Entry 2CW0 (X-ray diffraction, 3.30 A resolution); this record covers chains D and E of the 6 polymer chains in the assembly.

== Chain D ==
Molecule: DNA-directed RNA polymerase beta' chain
Source organism: Thermus thermophilus
Notes: EC 2.7.7.6
UniProtKB: Q8RQE8 (RPOC_THET8); residues 1-1524 here = UniProt positions 1-1524
Chain sequence (1524 residues; numbered 1 to 1524; the number before each row is that of its first residue):
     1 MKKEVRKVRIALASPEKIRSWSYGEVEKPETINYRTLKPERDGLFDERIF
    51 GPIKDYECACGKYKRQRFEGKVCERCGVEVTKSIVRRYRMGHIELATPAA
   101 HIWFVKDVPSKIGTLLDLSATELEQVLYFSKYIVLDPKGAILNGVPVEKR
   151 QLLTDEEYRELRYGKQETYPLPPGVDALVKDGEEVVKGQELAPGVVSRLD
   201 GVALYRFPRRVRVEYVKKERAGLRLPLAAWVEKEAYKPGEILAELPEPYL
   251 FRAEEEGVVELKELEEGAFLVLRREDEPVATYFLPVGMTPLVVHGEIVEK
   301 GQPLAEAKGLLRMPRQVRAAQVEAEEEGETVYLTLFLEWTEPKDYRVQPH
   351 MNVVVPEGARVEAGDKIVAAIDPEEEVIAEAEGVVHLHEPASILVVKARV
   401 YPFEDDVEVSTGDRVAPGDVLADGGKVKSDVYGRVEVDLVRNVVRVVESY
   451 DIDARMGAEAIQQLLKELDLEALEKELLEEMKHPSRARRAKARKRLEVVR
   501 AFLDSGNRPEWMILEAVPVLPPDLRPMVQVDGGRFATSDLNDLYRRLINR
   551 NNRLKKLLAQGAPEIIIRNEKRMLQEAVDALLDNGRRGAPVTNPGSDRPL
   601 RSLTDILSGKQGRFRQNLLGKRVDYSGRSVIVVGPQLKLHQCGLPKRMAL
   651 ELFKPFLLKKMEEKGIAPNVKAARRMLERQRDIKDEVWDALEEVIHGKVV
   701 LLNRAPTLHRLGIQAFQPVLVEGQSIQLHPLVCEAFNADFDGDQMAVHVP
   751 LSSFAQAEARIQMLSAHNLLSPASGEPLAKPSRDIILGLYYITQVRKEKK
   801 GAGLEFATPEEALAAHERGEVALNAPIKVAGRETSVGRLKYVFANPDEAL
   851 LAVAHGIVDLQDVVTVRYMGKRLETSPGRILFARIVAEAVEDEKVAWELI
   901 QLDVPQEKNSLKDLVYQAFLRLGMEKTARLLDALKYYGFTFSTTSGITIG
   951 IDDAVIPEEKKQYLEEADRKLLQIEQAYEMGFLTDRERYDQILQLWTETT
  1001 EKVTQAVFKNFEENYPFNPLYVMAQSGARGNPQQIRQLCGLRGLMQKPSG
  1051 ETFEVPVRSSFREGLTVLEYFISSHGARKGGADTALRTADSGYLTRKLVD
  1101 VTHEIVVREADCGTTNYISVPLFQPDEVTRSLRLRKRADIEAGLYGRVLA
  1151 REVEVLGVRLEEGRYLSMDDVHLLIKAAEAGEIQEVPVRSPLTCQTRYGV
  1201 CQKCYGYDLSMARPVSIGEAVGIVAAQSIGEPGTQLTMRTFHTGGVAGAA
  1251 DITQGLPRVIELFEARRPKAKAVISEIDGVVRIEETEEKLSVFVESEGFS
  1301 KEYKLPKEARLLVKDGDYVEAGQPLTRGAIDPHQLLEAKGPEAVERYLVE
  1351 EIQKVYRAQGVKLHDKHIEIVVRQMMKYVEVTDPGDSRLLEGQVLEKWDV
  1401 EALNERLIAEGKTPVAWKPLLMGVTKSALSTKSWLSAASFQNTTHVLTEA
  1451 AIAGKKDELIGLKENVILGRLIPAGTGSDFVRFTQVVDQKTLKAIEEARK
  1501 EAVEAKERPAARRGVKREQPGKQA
Unresolved in the structure: 1, 252-363, 1506-1524
Ion coordination: Zn2+ site 1: Cys58, Cys60, Cys73, Cys76; Zn2+ site 2: Cys1194, Cys1201, Cys1204

== Chain E ==
Molecule: RNA polymerase omega chain
Source organism: Thermus thermophilus
Notes: EC 2.7.7.6
UniProtKB: Q8RQE7 (RPOZ_THET8); residue numbers follow UniProt; this construct covers 1-99
Chain sequence (99 residues; numbered 1 to 99; the number before each row is that of its first residue):
     1 MAEPGIDKLFGMVDSKYRLTVVVAKRAQQLLRHGFKNTVLEPEERPKMQT
    51 LEGLFDDPNAETWAMKELLTGRLVFGENLVPEDRLQKEMERIYPGEREE
Unresolved in the structure: 1, 97-99

== How chain D and chain E interact ==
Contacting residue pairs - 88 pairs, chain D then chain E:
  Glu693(D) - Met48(E)
  His696(D) - Met48(E)
  His696(D) - Asn59(E)
  Gly697(D) - Asn59(E)
  Lys698(D) - Asn59(E)  hydrogen bond (backbone-side chain)
  Ser753(D) - Ala27(E)
  Phe754(D) - Ala24(E)  hydrophobic
  Phe754(D) - Lys25(E)
  Phe754(D) - Gln28(E)
  Ala757(D) - Ala24(E)  hydrophobic
  Glu758(D) - Thr20(E)
  Arg760(D) - Glu3(E)  salt bridge
  Arg760(D) - Asn59(E)  hydrogen bond
  Arg760(D) - Glu61(E)  salt bridge
  Arg760(D) - Thr62(E)  hydrogen bond
  Ile761(D) - Glu3(E)
  Ile761(D) - Ile6(E)  hydrophobic
  Ile761(D) - Phe10(E)  hydrophobic
  Ile761(D) - Met65(E)  hydrophobic
  Gln762(D) - Lys16(E)
  Gln762(D) - Tyr17(E)
  Gln762(D) - Thr20(E)  hydrogen bond
  Leu764(D) - Ala2(E)  hydrophobic
  Ala766(D) - Ala2(E)  hydrophobic
  His767(D) - Ala2(E)
  His767(D) - Glu3(E)  salt bridge
  His767(D) - Ile6(E)
  His767(D) - Phe10(E)
  Asn768(D) - Lys16(E)
  Gly923(D) - Asp7(E)
  Met924(D) - Asp7(E)  hydrogen bond (backbone-side chain)
  Met924(D) - Phe10(E)  hydrophobic
  Glu925(D) - Ala2(E)
  Glu925(D) - Glu3(E)
  Glu925(D) - Pro4(E)
  Glu925(D) - Gly5(E)  hydrogen bond (side chain-backbone)
  Glu925(D) - Ile6(E)  hydrogen bond (side chain-backbone)
  Glu925(D) - Asp7(E)  hydrogen bond (backbone-side chain)
  Leu1209(D) - Lys16(E)
  Met1211(D) - Phe10(E)  hydrophobic
  Met1211(D) - Lys16(E)
  Ser1216(D) - Lys16(E)
  Ile1217(D) - Ser15(E)  hydrogen bond (backbone-side chain)
  Ile1217(D) - Tyr17(E)
  Gly1218(D) - Tyr17(E)
  Glu1219(D) - Tyr17(E)
  Gly1475(D) - Tyr17(E)
  Thr1476(D) - Tyr17(E)
  Thr1476(D) - Thr20(E)
  Thr1476(D) - Val21(E)
  Phe1480(D) - Asp14(E)
  Phe1480(D) - Arg18(E)  hydrogen bond (backbone-side chain)
  Phe1480(D) - Glu77(E)
  Val1481(D) - Tyr17(E)
  Val1481(D) - Arg18(E)
  Val1481(D) - Val21(E)  hydrophobic
  Phe1483(D) - Glu77(E)
  Thr1484(D) - Arg18(E)
  Thr1484(D) - Gly76(E)
  Gln1485(D) - Val74(E)
  Gln1485(D) - Phe75(E)
  Gln1485(D) - Gly76(E)  hydrogen bond (backbone-backbone)
  Gln1485(D) - Asn78(E)
  Gln1485(D) - Leu79(E)
  Gln1485(D) - Val80(E)  hydrogen bond (side chain-backbone)
  Val1486(D) - Val22(E)  hydrophobic
  Val1486(D) - Gln29(E)
  Val1486(D) - Val74(E)
  Val1487(D) - Leu73(E)
  Val1487(D) - Val74(E)  hydrogen bond (backbone-backbone)
  Val1487(D) - Leu79(E)  hydrophobic
  Val1487(D) - Val80(E)  hydrophobic
  Asp1488(D) - Arg26(E)  salt bridge
  Asp1488(D) - Asn37(E)
  Asp1488(D) - Val39(E)
  Asp1488(D) - Leu73(E)
  Asp1488(D) - Met89(E)
  Gln1489(D) - Val74(E)
  Lys1490(D) - Thr38(E)  hydrogen bond (side chain-backbone)
  Lys1490(D) - Val39(E)
  Lys1490(D) - Tyr93(E)
  Thr1491(D) - Met89(E)
  Leu1492(D) - Val80(E)  hydrophobic
  Ala1494(D) - Glu88(E)
  Ala1494(D) - Ile92(E)  hydrophobic
  Ile1495(D) - Val80(E)  hydrophobic
  Ile1495(D) - Arg84(E)
  Ala1498(D) - Arg84(E)
Other interface residues (no listed pair), chain D (46 interface residues in all): Lys660, Gln756, Ala928, Ser1210, Ala1220
Other interface residues (no listed pair), chain E (47 interface residues in all): Val23, Leu54, Asp57, Ala60, Arg72

== In short ==
Chain D and chain E form an interface of 46 and 47 residues respectively; the contacts include 14 hydrogen
bonds and 4 salt bridges. Polar contacts include Arg760(D)-Glu3(E), Arg760(D)-Glu61(E) and His767(D)-Glu3(E).
Cys58(D), Cys60(D), Cys73(D) and Cys76(D) coordinate Zn2+ site 1.
Chain D is DNA-directed RNA polymerase beta' chain and chain E is RNA polymerase omega chain, both from
Thermus thermophilus; the structure, Crystal structure of Thermus thermophilus RNA polymerase holoenzyme at
3.3 angstroms resolution, was determined by X-ray diffraction together with 1ZYR from the same study.
